PDB entry 3HO8 | X-ray diffraction, 2.90 A resolution | chains A and D of the 4 polymer chains in the assembly

[Chain A (and D)]
Protein: Pyruvate carboxylase
Source organism: Staphylococcus aureus subsp. aureus Mu50
Notes: chain D of this document is another copy of the same molecule, construct and numbering; everything in this record applies to it too
UniProt: Q99UY8 (Q99UY8_STAAM); the construct lacks a stretch of the UniProt sequence and is renumbered around it, so the offset changes along the chain: 34-315 = UniProt 1-282; 317-357 = UniProt 283-323; 358-362 = UniProt 326-330; 363-513 = UniProt 332-482; 5 more segments
Chain sequence (1150 residues; row label = number of the first residue in the row; note: 5 numbers in that range are skipped by the numbering (no residue carries them; nothing is unmodelled there); a row labelled like 357A-357B holds insertion residues (357A, then the next letters in order)):
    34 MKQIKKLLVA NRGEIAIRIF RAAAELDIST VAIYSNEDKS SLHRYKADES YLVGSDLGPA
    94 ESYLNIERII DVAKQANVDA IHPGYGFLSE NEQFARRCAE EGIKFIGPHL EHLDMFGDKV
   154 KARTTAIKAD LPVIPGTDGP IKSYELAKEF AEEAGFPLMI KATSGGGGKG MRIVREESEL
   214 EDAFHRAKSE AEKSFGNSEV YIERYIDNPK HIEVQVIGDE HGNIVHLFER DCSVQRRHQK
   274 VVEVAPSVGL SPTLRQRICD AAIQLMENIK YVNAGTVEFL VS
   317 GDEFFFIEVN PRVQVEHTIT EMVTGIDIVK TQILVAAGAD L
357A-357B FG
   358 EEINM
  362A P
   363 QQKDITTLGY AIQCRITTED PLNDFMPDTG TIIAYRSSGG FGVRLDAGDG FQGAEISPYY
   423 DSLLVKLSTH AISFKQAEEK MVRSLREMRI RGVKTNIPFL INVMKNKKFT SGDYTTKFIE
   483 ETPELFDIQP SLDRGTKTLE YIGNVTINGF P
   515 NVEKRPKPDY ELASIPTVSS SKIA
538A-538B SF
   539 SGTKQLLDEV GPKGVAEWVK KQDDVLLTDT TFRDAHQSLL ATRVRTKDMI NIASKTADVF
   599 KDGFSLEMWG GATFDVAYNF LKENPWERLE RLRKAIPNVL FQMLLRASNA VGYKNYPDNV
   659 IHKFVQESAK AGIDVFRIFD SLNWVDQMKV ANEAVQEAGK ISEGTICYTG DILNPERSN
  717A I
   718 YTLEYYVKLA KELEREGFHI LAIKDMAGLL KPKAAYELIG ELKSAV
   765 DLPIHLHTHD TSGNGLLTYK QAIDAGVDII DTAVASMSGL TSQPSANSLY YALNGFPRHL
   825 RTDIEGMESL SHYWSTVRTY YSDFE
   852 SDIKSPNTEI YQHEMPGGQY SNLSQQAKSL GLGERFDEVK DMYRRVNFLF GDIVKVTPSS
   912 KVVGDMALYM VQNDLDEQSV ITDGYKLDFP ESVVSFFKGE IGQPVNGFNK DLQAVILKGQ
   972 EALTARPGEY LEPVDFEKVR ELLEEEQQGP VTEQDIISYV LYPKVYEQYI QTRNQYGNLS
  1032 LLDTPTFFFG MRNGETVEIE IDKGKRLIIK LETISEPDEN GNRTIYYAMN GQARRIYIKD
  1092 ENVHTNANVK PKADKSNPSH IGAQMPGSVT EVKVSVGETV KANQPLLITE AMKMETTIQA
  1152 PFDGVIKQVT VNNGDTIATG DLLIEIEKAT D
Not modelled in the structure: 34-35, 172-236, 1094-1182 (chain D: 34-35, 169-238, 870-880, 894-905, 915-946, 1094-1182)
Small-molecule neighbours:
  - coenzyme A (COA), molecule 1: Ala57, Arg77, Tyr78, Lys79, Ala80, Asp81, Glu82, Ser83
  - coenzyme A (COA), molecule 2: Arg398, Arg445, Arg448, Glu449, Arg451, Arg453, Ser493, Leu494, Asp495, Arg496, Gly497, Ile1052, Gly1055, Lys1056, Arg1057, Leu1058, Met1080, Asn1081, Arg1085
What the authors report for this chain:
  - binding site for coenzyme A: Ala57, Tyr78, Lys79, Ala80, Ser83, Arg398, Arg445, Glu449, Arg451, Arg453, Asp495 to Gly497, Lys1056, Arg1085
  - catalytic residues: Thr908 (proposed by the authors, not directly observed)
  - mutagenesis - R644A, R644K, Y651A, Q870A (2-fold), S911A, K912T: decreased catalytic activity
  - disease-associated variants - R451C: decreased catalytic activity (citing earlier work)
  - mutagenesis - Y1077A: abolished catalytic activity (citing earlier work)

[Chain A / chain D interface]
Contacting residue pairs (63; chain A residue first):
  Leu526(A) with Glu885(D)
  Leu711(A) with Asn818(D)
  Lys748(A) with Tyr815(D); Asn818(D), hydrogen bond
  Pro749(A) with Ala816(D)
  Lys750(A) with Asn818(D); Gly819(D); Phe820(D)
  Ser776(A) with Ser812(D), hydrogen bond (backbone-side chain)
  Gly777(A) with Leu780(D)
  Asn778(A) with Leu780(D); Ser812(D); Ala816(D)
  Leu780(A) with Gly777(D); Asn778(D)
  Leu781(A) with Leu780(D), hydrophobic; Leu781(D), hydrophobic; Lys784(D)
  Lys784(A) with Leu781(D); Lys784(D); Gln785(D)
  Gln785(A) with Lys784(D); Phe820(D)
  Ala799(A) with Ser856(D), hydrogen bond (backbone-side chain); Pro857(D)
  Ser800(A) with Ser856(D), hydrogen bond (backbone-side chain)
  Ser802(A) with Pro857(D)
  Ser809(A) with Pro857(D)
  Ser812(A) with Ser776(D), hydrogen bond (side chain-backbone); Asn778(D); Pro857(D); Thr859(D)
  Tyr815(A) with Lys748(D); Thr859(D); Tyr862(D), hydrophobic; Gln863(D)
  Ala816(A) with Pro749(D); Asn778(D); Leu781(D), hydrophobic
  Asn818(A) with Leu711(D); Lys748(D), hydrogen bond; Lys750(D)
  Phe820(A) with Pro749(D), hydrophobic; Lys750(D); Gln785(D)
  Glu832(A) with Thr859(D), hydrogen bond; Glu860(D)
  His836(A) with Glu860(D), salt bridge
  Lys855(A) with Arg842(D); Glu849(D)
  Ser856(A) with Ala799(D); Ser800(D); Arg842(D), hydrogen bond
  Pro857(A) with Ala799(D)
  Thr859(A) with Asn811(D); Ser812(D); Tyr815(D); Glu832(D), hydrogen bond
  Glu860(A) with Glu832(D), hydrogen bond (backbone-side chain); His836(D), salt bridge
  Tyr862(A) with Tyr815(D), hydrophobic
  Gln863(A) with Tyr815(D), hydrogen bond; Glu829(D), hydrogen bond
Also at the interface, not in a pair above, chain A (37 interface residues in all): Met801, Asn811, Gly819, Arg842, Thr843, Asn858, Lys891
Also at the interface, not in a pair above, chain D (33 interface residues in all): Lys855

[Summary]
37 residues of chain A and 33 residues of chain D are in contact; the contacts include 12 hydrogen bonds and 2
salt bridges. Among the polar pairs are His836(A)-Glu860(D), Lys748(A)-Asn818(D) and Ser776(A)-Ser812(D). The
paper reports the catalytic residue Thr908(A); R644A, R644K and Y651A of chain A, among others, reduce
catalytic activity; 8 substitutions were tested in all.
Both chains are Pyruvate carboxylase (Staphylococcus aureus subsp. aureus Mu50). Entry 3HO8 (Crystal Structure
of S. aureus Pyruvate Carboxylase in complex with Coenzyme A) was determined by X-ray diffraction (same
publication as 3HB9 and 3HBL).
